Entry 8UIB (electron microscopy, 3.21 A resolution); this record covers chains I and T of the 3 polymer chains in the assembly.

[Chain I]
Protein: Integrator complex subunit 9
Organism: Homo sapiens
Reference sequence: Q9NV88 (INT9_HUMAN); residue numbers follow UniProt; this construct covers 1-658
Chain sequence (658 residues; row label = number of the first residue in the row):
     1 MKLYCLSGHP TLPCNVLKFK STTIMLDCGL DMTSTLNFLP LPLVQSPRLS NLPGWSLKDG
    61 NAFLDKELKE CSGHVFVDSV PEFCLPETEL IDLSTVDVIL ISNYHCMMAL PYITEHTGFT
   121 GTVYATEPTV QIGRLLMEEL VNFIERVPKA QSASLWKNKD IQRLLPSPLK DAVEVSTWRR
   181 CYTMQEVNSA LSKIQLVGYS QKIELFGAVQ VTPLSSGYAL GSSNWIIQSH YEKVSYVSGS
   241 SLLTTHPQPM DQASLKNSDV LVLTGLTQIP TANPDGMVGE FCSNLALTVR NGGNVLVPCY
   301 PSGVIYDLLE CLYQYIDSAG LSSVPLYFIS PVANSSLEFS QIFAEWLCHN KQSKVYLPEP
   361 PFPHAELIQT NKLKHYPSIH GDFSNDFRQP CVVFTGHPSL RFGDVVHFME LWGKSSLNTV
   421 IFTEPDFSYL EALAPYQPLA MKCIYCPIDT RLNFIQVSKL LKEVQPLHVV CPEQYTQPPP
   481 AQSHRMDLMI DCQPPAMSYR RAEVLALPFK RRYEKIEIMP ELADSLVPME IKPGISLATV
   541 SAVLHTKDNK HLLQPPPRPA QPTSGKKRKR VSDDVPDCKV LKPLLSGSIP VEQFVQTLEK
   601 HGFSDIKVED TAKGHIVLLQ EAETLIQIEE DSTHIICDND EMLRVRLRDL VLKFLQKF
Disordered / not traced: 1, 20-22, 43-67, 88-92, 149-167, 204-208, 230-232, 245-246, 341-371, 491-494, 506-658
Curated features (UniProtKB/Swiss-Prot):
  - motif: K566 to R570 (Nuclear localization signal)
  - binding site (1D-myo-inositol hexakisphosphate): K2, F19, K510, R511
  - cross-link: K58 (Glycyl lysine isopeptide (Lys-Gly) (interchain with G-Cter in SUMO2))
  - mutagenesis: E280 to R290 (Abolished interaction with BRAT1), S283 (S283M: Abolished interaction with BRAT1; S283R: Decreased interaction with INTS11 and BRAT1), K566 to R570 (Decreased localization in the nucleus), T633 to I635 (Abolished interaction with INTS11), R644 to R648 (Abolished interaction with INTS11), R644 (R644E: Abolished interaction with INTS11)
Reported in the primary citation:
  - mutagenesis - S283M: unchanged binding to BRCA1-associated ATM activator 1 (chain T)
  - mutagenesis - E280R/S283M/L287A/R290A: abolished binding to BRCA1-associated ATM activator 1 (chain T)

[Chain T]
Protein: BRCA1-associated ATM activator 1
Organism: Homo sapiens
Reference sequence: Q6PJG6 (BRAT1_HUMAN); residue numbers follow UniProt; this construct covers 1-821
Chain sequence (821 residues; row label = number of the first residue in the row):
     1 MDPECAQLLP ALCAVLVDPR QPVADDTCLE KLLDWFKTVT EGESSVVLLQ EHPCLVELLS
    61 HVLKVQDLSS GVLSFSLRLA GTFAAQENCF QYLQQGELLP GLFGEPGPLG RATWAVPTVR
   121 SGWIQGLRSL AQHPSALRFL ADHGAVDTIF SLQGDSSLFV ASAASQLLVH VLALSMRGGA
   181 EGQPCLPGGD WPACAQKIMD HVEESLCSAA TPKVTQALNV LTTTFGRCQS PWTEALWVRL
   241 SPRVACLLER DPIPAAHSFV DLLLCVARSP VFSSSDGSLW ETVARALSCL GPTHMGPLAL
   301 GILKLEHCPQ ALRTQAFQVL LQPLACVLKA TVQAPGPPGL LDGTADDATT VDTLLASKSS
   361 CAGLLCRTLA HLEELQPLPQ RPSPWPQASL LGATVTVLRL CDGSAAPASS VGGHLCGTLA
   421 GCVRVQRAAL DFLGTLSQGT GPQELVTQAL AVLLECLESP GSSPTVLKKA FQATLRWLLS
   481 SPKTPGCSDL GPLIPQFLRE LFPVLQKRLC HPCWEVRDSA LEFLTQLSRH WGGQADFRCA
   541 LLASEVPQLA LQLLQDPESY VRASAVTAMG QLSSQGLHAP TSPEHAEARQ SLFLELLHIL
   601 SVDSEGFPRR AVMQVFTEWL RDGHADAAQD TEQFVATVLQ AASRDLDWEV RAQGLELALV
   661 FLGQTLGPPR THCPYAVALP EVAPAQPLTE ALRALCHVGL FDFAFCALFD CDRPVAQKSC
   721 DLLLFLRDKI ASYSSLREAR GSPNTASAEA TLPRWRAGEQ AQPPGDQEPE AVLAMLRSLD
   781 LEGLRSTLAE SSDHVEKSPQ SLLQDMLATG GFLQGDEADC Y
Disordered / not traced: 1-4, 178-190, 334-346, 483-488, 580-589, 667-690, 726-772, 813-816
Curated features (UniProtKB/Swiss-Prot):
  - motif: D819 to Y821 (BRAT1-like motif)
  - binding site (Zn(2+)): C820
  - modified residue: S742 (Phosphoserine)
  - natural variant: L59 (L59P: In RMFSL; uncertain significance), L140 (L140P: In NEDCAS and RMFSL; uncertain significance), E522 (E522K: In RMFSL), R609 (R609W: In NEDCAS), A642 (A642E: In NEDCAS; uncertain significance)
  - mutagenesis: F159 (F159E: Decreased interaction with INTS11), Y560 (Y560R: Decreased interaction with INTS11)
Ion coordination: Zn2+: C820 (shared with 3 residues of chain K)
Reported in the primary citation:
  - disease-associated variants - V62E: decreased expression (citing earlier work)

[Chain I / chain T interface]
Residue-residue contacts - 28 pairs, chain I then chain T:
  G276(I) - P460(T)
  M277(I) - P460(T)  hydrophobic
  G279(I) - P512(T)
  E280(I) - P460(T)
  E280(I) - K507(T)  salt bridge
  S283(I) - K507(T)
  S283(I) - C510(T)
  S283(I) - H511(T)
  S283(I) - P512(T)
  L287(I) - Q506(T)
  L287(I) - C510(T)  hydrophobic
  L287(I) - L549(T)  hydrophobic
  R290(I) - L549(T)
  R290(I) - Q552(T)  hydrogen bond
  N291(I) - E545(T)
  Y315(I) - C510(T)  hydrogen bond (side chain-backbone)
  Y315(I) - H511(T)
  Y315(I) - P512(T)  hydrophobic
  D317(I) - P557(T)
  S318(I) - R517(T)  hydrogen bond (backbone-side chain)
  S318(I) - D556(T)
  S318(I) - P557(T)
  A319(I) - R517(T)
  A319(I) - D556(T)
  A319(I) - P557(T)
  G320(I) - P557(T)
  S483(I) - P407(T)
  H484(I) - C416(T)  hydrogen bond
Also at the interface, not in a pair above, chain I (18 interface residues in all): C282, N284, A286
Also at the interface, not in a pair above, chain T (16 interface residues in all): A406, R508
Interface features reported in the paper:
  - interface residues, chain I: S283(I)

[Summary]
The interface between chain I and chain T involves 18 residues on one side and 16 on the other, with 4
hydrogen bonds and 1 salt bridge. Polar pairs include E280(I)-K507(T), R290(I)-Q552(T) and Y315(I)-C510(T).
The paper reports that E280R/S283M/L287A/R290A of chain I abolish binding to BRCA1-associated ATM activator 1
(chain T); the interface residue S283(I); 3 substitutions were tested in all.
Chain I is Integrator complex subunit 9 and chain T is BRCA1-associated ATM activator 1, both from Homo
sapiens; the structure, Structure of the human INTS9-INTS11-BRAT1 complex, was determined by electron
microscopy (same publication as 8UIC).
